PDB entry 7FFF | electron microscopy, 3.00 A resolution | chains G and J of the 20 polymer chains in the assembly

[Chain G]
Name: Spike glycoprotein E1
From: Venezuelan equine encephalitis virus (strain TC-83)
UniProtKB: P05674 (POLS_EEVV8); residues 1-442 here correspond to UniProt positions 813-1254 (UniProt number = residue number + 812)
Chain sequence (442 residues; row label = number of the first residue in the row):
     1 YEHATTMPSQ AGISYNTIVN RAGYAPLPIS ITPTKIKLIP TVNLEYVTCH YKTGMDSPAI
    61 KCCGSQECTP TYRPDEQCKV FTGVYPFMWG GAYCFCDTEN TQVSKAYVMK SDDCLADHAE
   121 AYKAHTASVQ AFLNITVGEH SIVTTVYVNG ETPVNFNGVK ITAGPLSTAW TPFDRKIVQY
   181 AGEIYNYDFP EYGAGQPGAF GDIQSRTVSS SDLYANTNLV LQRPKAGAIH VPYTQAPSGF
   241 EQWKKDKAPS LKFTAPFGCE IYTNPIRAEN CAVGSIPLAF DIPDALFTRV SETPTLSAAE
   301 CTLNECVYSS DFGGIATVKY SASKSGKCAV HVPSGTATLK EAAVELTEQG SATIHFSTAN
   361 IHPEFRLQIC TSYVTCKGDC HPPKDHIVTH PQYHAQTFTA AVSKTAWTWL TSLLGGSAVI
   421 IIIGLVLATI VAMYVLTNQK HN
Swiss-Prot annotation at these positions:
  - region: Val84 to Thr101 (E1 fusion peptide loop)
  - glycosylation: Asn134 (N-linked (GlcNAc...) asparagine)
Cystine bridges: Cys62-Cys94, Cys63-Cys96, Cys259-Cys271, Cys301-Cys376, Cys306-Cys380, Cys328-Cys370

[Chain J]
Name: Spike glycoprotein E2
From: Venezuelan equine encephalitis virus (strain TC-83)
UniProtKB: P05674 (POLS_EEVV8); residues -999 to -577 here correspond to UniProt positions 335-757 (UniProt number = residue number + 1334)
Chain sequence (423 residues; numbered -999 to -577; the number before each row is that of its first residue; numbers below 1 keep their minus sign (Ser-999 is residue -999)):
  -999 STEELFNEYK LTRPYMARCI RCAVGSCHSP IAIEAVKSDG HDGYVRLQTS SQYGLDSSGN
  -939 LKGRTMRYDM HGTIKEIPLH QVSLYTSRPC HIVDGHGYFL LARCPAGDSI TMEFKKDSVR
  -879 HSCSVPYEVK FNPVGRELYT HPPEHGVEQA CQVYAHDAQN RGAYVEMHLP GSEVDSSLVS
  -819 LSGSSVTVTP PDGTSALVEC ECGGTKISET INKTKQFSQC TKKEQCRAYR LQNDKWVYNS
  -759 DKLPKAAGAT LKGKLHVPFL LADGKCTVPL APEPMITFGF RSVSLKLHPK NPTYLITRQL
  -699 ADEPHYTHEL ISEPAVRNFT VTEKGWEFVW GNHPPKRFWA QETAPGNPHG LPHEVITHYY
  -639 HRYPMSTILG LSICAAIATV SVAASTWLFC RSRVACLTPY RLTPNARIPF CLAVLCCART
  -579 ARA
Not modelled in the structure: -580 to -577
Swiss-Prot annotation at these positions:
  - site: Tyr-956 (Interaction with host receptor LDLRAD3), Val-907 (Interaction with host receptor LDLRAD3), Val-847 (Interaction with host receptor LDLRAD3), Ala-845 (Interaction with host receptor LDLRAD3), His-844 (Interaction with host receptor LDLRAD3), Ala-738 (Interaction with host receptor LDLRAD3), Ala-577 (Cleavage)
  - lipidation (S-palmitoyl cysteine): Cys-604, Cys-584, Cys-583
  - glycosylation (N-linked (GlcNAc...) asparagine): Asn-788, Asn-682
Cystine bridges: Cys-981-Cys-877, Cys-978-Cys-973, Cys-910-Cys-896, Cys-849-Cys-734, Cys-800-Cys-774, Cys-798-Cys-780

[Chain G / chain J interface]
Contacting residue pairs (123; chain G residue first):
  Met55(G) - Asn-761(J)
  Met55(G) - Asp-759(J)
  Asp56(G) - Asn-761(J)
  Asp56(G) - Lys-755(J)  salt bridge
  Ser57(G) - Asn-761(J)
  Ser57(G) - Ser-760(J)  hydrogen bond (side chain-backbone)
  Ser57(G) - Leu-757(J)
  Ser57(G) - Lys-755(J)
  Pro58(G) - Asp-759(J)
  Pro58(G) - Leu-757(J)
  Pro58(G) - Pro-756(J)
  Pro58(G) - Lys-755(J)  hydrogen bond (backbone-backbone)
  Ala59(G) - Lys-755(J)
  Cys62(G) - Tyr-771(J)
  Tyr85(G) - Arg-773(J)
  Met88(G) - His-972(J)  hydrogen bond (backbone-side chain)
  Met88(G) - Glu-827(J)
  Met88(G) - Val-826(J)  hydrophobic
  Met88(G) - Pro-756(J)
  Trp89(G) - His-972(J)
  Trp89(G) - His-929(J)
  Trp89(G) - Glu-827(J)
  Trp89(G) - Asp-825(J)
  Gly90(G) - Val-826(J)
  Gly90(G) - Ser-824(J)
  Gly91(G) - Val-826(J)
  Ala92(G) - Val-826(J)
  Ala92(G) - Arg-773(J)
  Tyr93(G) - Ser-828(J)
  Tyr93(G) - Val-826(J)  hydrophobic
  Tyr93(G) - Arg-773(J)
  Tyr93(G) - Tyr-771(J)  hydrogen bond (backbone-side chain)
  Tyr93(G) - Pro-756(J)  hydrophobic
  Cys94(G) - Arg-773(J)  hydrogen bond (backbone-side chain)
  Phe95(G) - Glu-799(J)
  Phe95(G) - Arg-773(J)
  Asp112(G) - Ala-837(J)
  Asp112(G) - Leu-740(J)
  Asp113(G) - Arg-954(J)  salt bridge
  Asp113(G) - Tyr-846(J)  hydrogen bond
  Asp113(G) - Leu-740(J)
  Asp113(G) - Leu-739(J)  hydrogen bond (side chain-backbone)
  Ala116(G) - Gln-848(J)  hydrogen bond (backbone-side chain)
  Ala116(G) - Leu-739(J)
  Asp117(G) - Gln-848(J)
  Asp117(G) - Leu-739(J)
  Lys225(G) - Arg-982(J)
  Lys225(G) - Ile-980(J)
  Ala228(G) - Arg-982(J)
  Ile229(G) - Asp-759(J)
  Ile229(G) - Lys-758(J)
  His230(G) - Arg-982(J)
  His230(G) - Asp-759(J)
  Val231(G) - Asp-759(J)
  Glu241(G) - Lys-870(J)  salt bridge
  Pro249(G) - His-692(J)
  Lys252(G) - Arg-702(J)
  Phe253(G) - Arg-702(J)
  Thr254(G) - Pro-696(J)
  Thr254(G) - Tyr-694(J)
  Ala255(G) - Arg-702(J)  hydrogen bond (backbone-side chain)
  Pro256(G) - Ala-699(J)
  Pro256(G) - Asp-698(J)
  Pro256(G) - Pro-696(J)
  Phe257(G) - Ala-699(J)  hydrogen bond (backbone-backbone)
  Phe257(G) - Asp-698(J)
  Gly258(G) - Leu-700(J)
  Gly258(G) - Arg-663(J)  hydrogen bond (backbone-side chain)
  Cys259(G) - Arg-702(J)  hydrogen bond (backbone-side chain)
  Tyr308(G) - Glu-658(J)
  Ser309(G) - Gln-659(J)
  Ser310(G) - Gln-659(J)  hydrogen bond (backbone-side chain)
  Ile361(G) - His-651(J)
  His362(G) - His-651(J)
  Pro383(G) - Gln-659(J)
  Pro383(G) - Thr-657(J)
  Asp385(G) - Gln-659(J)  hydrogen bond (backbone-side chain)
  Asp385(G) - Thr-657(J)
  His386(G) - Gly-721(J)
  His386(G) - Phe-720(J)
  His386(G) - Ala-660(J)
  His386(G) - Gln-659(J)  hydrogen bond (backbone-backbone)
  His386(G) - Thr-657(J)
  Ile387(G) - Phe-722(J)  hydrophobic
  Ile387(G) - Gly-721(J)
  Ile387(G) - Ser-718(J)
  Ile387(G) - Phe-662(J)  hydrophobic
  Ile387(G) - Trp-661(J)
  Ile387(G) - Ala-660(J)  hydrophobic
  Val388(G) - Phe-662(J)
  Val388(G) - Trp-661(J)  hydrogen bond (backbone-backbone)
  Val388(G) - Gln-659(J)
  Thr389(G) - Arg-663(J)
  Thr389(G) - Phe-662(J)
  Thr389(G) - Trp-661(J)
  His390(G) - Trp-661(J)
  Pro391(G) - Trp-661(J)
  Gln396(G) - Glu-677(J)
  Ala401(G) - Tyr-641(J)  hydrogen bond (backbone-side chain)
  Ala401(G) - Arg-638(J)
  Val402(G) - Tyr-641(J)  hydrogen bond (backbone-side chain)
  Ser403(G) - Pro-652(J)  hydrogen bond (side chain-backbone)
  Ser403(G) - His-651(J)  hydrogen bond
  Ser403(G) - Tyr-641(J)
  Thr405(G) - Gly-650(J)
  Trp409(G) - Pro-648(J)  hydrophobic
  Ser417(G) - Ile-623(J)
  Ser417(G) - Ser-619(J)  hydrogen bond (backbone-side chain)
  Ile420(G) - Ser-615(J)
  Ile421(G) - Ser-619(J)
  Ile421(G) - Ala-616(J)  hydrophobic
  Ile421(G) - Ser-615(J)
  Gly424(G) - Leu-612(J)
  Leu425(G) - Leu-612(J)
  Leu427(G) - Ser-608(J)
  Ala428(G) - Ser-608(J)
  Val431(G) - Ser-608(J)
  Val431(G) - Ala-605(J)  hydrophobic
  Val431(G) - Cys-604(J)  hydrophobic
  Tyr434(G) - Tyr-600(J)
  Tyr434(G) - Leu-588(J)
  Val435(G) - Ala-605(J)
  Asn438(G) - Tyr-600(J)
Other interface residues (no listed pair), chain G (75 interface residues in all): His50, Lys52, Ile60, Arg73, Phe87, Tyr107, Glu260, Ala406, Leu410, Leu414, Ala418
Other interface residues (no listed pair), chain J (78 interface residues in all): Met-984, Asp-961, Gly-928, Arg-864, Tyr-836, Val-835, Glu-834, Glu-801, Arg-770, Val-743, Arg-719, Val-717, Ile-704, Val-679, Val-671, His-642, Cys-626

[Summary]
75 residues of chain G face 78 of chain J across their interface, with 21 hydrogen bonds and 3 salt bridges.
Polar pairs include Asp56(G)-Lys-755(J), Asp113(G)-Arg-954(J) and Glu241(G)-Lys-870(J).
Here chain G is Spike glycoprotein E1 and chain J is Spike glycoprotein E2, both from Venezuelan equine
encephalitis virus (strain TC-83). Entry 7FFF (Structure of Venezuelan equine encephalitis virus with the
receptor LDLRAD3) was determined by electron microscopy (same publication as 7FFE, 7FFL, 7FFN, 7FFO and 7FFQ).
